Entry 7QRA (X-ray diffraction, 2.40 A resolution); this record covers chain A.

Chain A:
Name: Casein kinase I isoform delta
Source organism: Homo sapiens
Notes: EC 2.7.11.1, 2.7.11.26
UniProt: P48730 (KC1D_HUMAN), isoform P48730-2; residues 1-294 here = UniProt positions 1-294
Sequence (296 residues; row label = number of the first residue in the row; numbers below 1 keep their minus sign (Ser-1 is residue -1)):
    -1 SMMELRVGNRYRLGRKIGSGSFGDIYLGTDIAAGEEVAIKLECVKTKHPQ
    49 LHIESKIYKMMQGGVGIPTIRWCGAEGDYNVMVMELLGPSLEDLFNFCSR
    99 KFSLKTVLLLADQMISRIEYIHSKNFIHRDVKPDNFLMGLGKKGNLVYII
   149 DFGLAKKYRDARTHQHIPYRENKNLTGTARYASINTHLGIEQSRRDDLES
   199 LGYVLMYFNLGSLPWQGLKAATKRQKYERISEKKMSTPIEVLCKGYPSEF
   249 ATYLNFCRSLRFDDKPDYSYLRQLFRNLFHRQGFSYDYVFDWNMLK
Not modelled in the structure: -1 to 2, 18-20
Differences from the reference sequence: expression tag (-1 to 0)
Residues lining bound ligands: EYI (4-[3-cyclohexyl-5-(4-fluorophenyl)imidazol-4-yl]-1H-pyrrolo[2,3-b]pyridine): Ile15, Ser17, Ile23, Ala36, Ile37, Lys38, Tyr56, Pro66, Met80, Val81, Met82, Glu83, Leu84, Leu85, Ser88, Asp91, Asp132, Leu135, Ile148
UniProt features mapped onto this chain:
  - active site: Asp128 (Proton acceptor)
  - binding site (ATP): Ile15 to Ile23, Lys38
  - natural variant: Thr44 (T44A: In FASPS2), His46 (H46R: In FASPS2), Ser97 (S97C: In breast cancer samples)
  - mutagenesis: Lys38 (K38M: Impaired kinase activity and abnormal subcellular localization with exclusive accumulation to the nucleus), Thr176 (T176I: Impaired kinase activity and abnormal subcellular localization with exclusive accumulation to the nucleus)

Overview:
Chain A binds compound EYI. Curated annotation (UniProt) lists active-site residue Asp128, 10 ATP-binding
residues and 2 mutagenesis sites.
Chain A is Casein kinase I isoform delta (Homo sapiens); the structure, Crystal structure of CK1 delta in
complex with VN725, was determined by X-ray diffraction together with 7QR9 and 7QRB from the same study.
